Entry 6BCB (X-ray diffraction, 1.40 A resolution); this record covers chains F and A.

# Chain F
Protein: Transforming protein RhoA
Source organism: Homo sapiens
UniProt: P61586 (RHOA_HUMAN); residues 1-181 here = UniProt positions 1-181
Amino-acid sequence (185 residues; each row starts with the number of its first residue; numbers below 1 keep their minus sign (Gly-3 is residue -3)):
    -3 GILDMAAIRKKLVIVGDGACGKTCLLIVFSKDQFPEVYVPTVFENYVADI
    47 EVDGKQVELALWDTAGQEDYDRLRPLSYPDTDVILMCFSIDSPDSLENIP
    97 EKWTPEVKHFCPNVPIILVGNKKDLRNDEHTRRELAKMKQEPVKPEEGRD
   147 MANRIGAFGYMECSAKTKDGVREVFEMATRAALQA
Unresolved in the structure: -3 to 0
Construct notes: expression tag (-3 to 0)
Metal / ion sites: Mg2+: Thr19, Thr37 (together with GTP-gamma-S)
Ligand contacts: GTP-gamma-S (GSP; 5'-guanosine-diphosphate-monothiophosphate): Asp13, Gly14, Ala15, Cys16, Gly17, Lys18, Thr19, Cys20, Phe30, Tyr34, Val35, Pro36, Thr37, Thr60, Ala61, Gly62, Gln63, Lys118, Asp120, Leu121, Ser160, Ala161, Lys162
UniProt features mapped onto this chain:
  - region: Ala61 to Asp78 (Switch II region)
  - motif: Tyr34 to Tyr42 (Effector region)
  - binding site (GTP): Gly12 to Thr19, Phe30 to Thr37, Asp59 to Gln63, Asn117 to Asp120, Ser160 to Lys162
  - modified residue: Tyr34 (Microbial infection: O-AMP-tyrosine), Thr37 (Microbial infection: O-AMP-threonine), Asn41 (Microbial infection: ADP-ribosylasparagine), Gln63 (5-glutamyl serotonin)
  - glycosylation: Tyr34 (Microbial infection: O-linked (GlcNAc) tyrosine), Thr37 (Microbial infection: O-alpha-linked (GlcNAc) threonine)
  - cross-link: Lys135 (Glycyl lysine isopeptide (Lys-Gly) (interchain with G-Cter in ubiquitin))
  - natural variant: Glu47 (E47K: In EDFAOB), Pro71 (P71S: In EDFAOB)
  - mutagenesis: Gly14 (G14V: Increased Rho protein signal transduction. Constitutively active), Thr19 (T19N: Decreased Rho protein signal transduction. Decreased substrate adhesion-dependent cell spreading. Decreased stress fibers assembly. Decreased cytoplasmic microtubule organization), Tyr34 (Y34A: Abolishes interaction with DGKQ; Y34F: Abolishes AMPylation by Haemophilus IbpA), Thr37 (T37A: Abolished monoglucosylation by C.difficile toxin TcdA. Abolished O-GlcNAcylation by C.novyi toxin TcdA), Gln63 (Q63L: Causes constitutive activation), Lys135 (K135R: Reduced FBXL19-mediated ubiquitination and subsequent degradation)

# Chain A
Protein: Rho guanine nucleotide exchange factor 18
Source organism: Mus musculus
UniProt: Q6P9R4 (ARHGI_MOUSE), isoform Q6P9R4-2; residue numbers follow UniProt; this construct covers 302-444
Amino-acid sequence (146 residues; row label = number of the first residue in the row):
   299 AIHYEKDQRLKEIAAKTDQKSSGKLKNGLTFRKEDMLQQRQLHLEGALCW
   349 KSTSGRLKDVLAVLLTDVLLLLQEKDQKYVFASVDSKPPVISLQKLIVRE
   399 VANEEKAMFLISASMQGPEMYEMYTSSKEDRNIWMAHIRRAVESCP
Unresolved in the structure: 412
Construct notes: expression tag (299-301)

# Interface between chain F and chain A
Pairs across the interface (19):
  Val38(F) - Ile395(A)  hydrophobic
  Phe39(F) - Arg397(A)  hydrogen bond (backbone-side chain)
  Phe39(F) - Phe407(A)  hydrophobic
  Phe39(F) - Ile409(A)  hydrophobic
  Glu40(F) - Arg397(A)  salt bridge
  Asn41(F) - Glu398(A)  hydrogen bond (side chain-backbone)
  Asn41(F) - Val399(A)
  Asn41(F) - Ala400(A)  hydrogen bond (side chain-backbone)
  Asn41(F) - Phe407(A)
  Tyr42(F) - Ala400(A)
  Val43(F) - Ala400(A)
  Glu54(F) - Asn401(A)
  Trp58(F) - Phe407(A)  hydrophobic
  Trp58(F) - Met418(A)  hydrophobic
  Arg68(F) - Pro416(A)
  Leu69(F) - Ile409(A)  hydrophobic
  Leu69(F) - Pro416(A)  hydrophobic
  Leu72(F) - Ile409(A)  hydrophobic
  Leu72(F) - Met418(A)
Also at the interface, not in a pair above, chain A (11 interface residues in all): Glu417

# Overview
The chain F/chain A interface involves 11 residues from each chain; the contacts include 3 hydrogen bonds and
1 salt bridge. Among the polar pairs are Glu40(F)-Arg397(A), Phe39(F)-Arg397(A) and Asn41(F)-Glu398(A).
Ligands of chain F: GTP-gamma-S.
Chain F is Transforming protein RhoA (Homo sapiens) and chain A is Rho guanine nucleotide exchange factor 18
(Mus musculus); the structure, A Complex between PH Domain of p114RhoGEF and Activated RhoA Bound to a GTP
Analog, was determined by X-ray diffraction (same publication as 6BCA).
